PDB entry 6ZHB | electron crystallography, 3.25 A resolution | chains B and D of the 4 polymer chains in the assembly

== Chain B (and D) ==
Molecule: Insulin
From: Bos taurus
Notes: chain D of this document is another copy of the same molecule, construct and numbering; everything in this record applies to it too
UniProtKB: P01317 (INS_BOVIN); residues 1-30 here correspond to UniProt positions 25-54 (UniProt number = residue number + 24)
Amino-acid sequence (30 residues; numbered 1 to 30; the number before each row is that of its first residue):
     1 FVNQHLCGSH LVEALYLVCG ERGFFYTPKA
Unresolved in the structure: 29-30 (chain D: 1)
Reported in the primary citation:
  - Zn2+ coordination: His-10

== Interface between chain B and chain D ==
Residue-residue contacts (23):
  Gly-8(B) with Tyr-16(D)
  Ser-9(B) with Glu-13(D); Tyr-16(D)
  Val-12(B) with Val-12(D)
  Glu-13(B) with Glu-13(D)
  Tyr-16(B) with Gly-8(D); Ser-9(D); Val-12(D), hydrophobic; Tyr-26(D), hydrophobic
  Gly-20(B) with Tyr-26(D); Pro-28(D)
  Glu-21(B) with Pro-28(D); Lys-29(D)
  Gly-23(B) with Tyr-26(D)
  Phe-24(B) with Phe-24(D), hydrophobic; Phe-25(D); Tyr-26(D), hydrogen bond (backbone-backbone)
  Phe-25(B) with Phe-25(D), hydrophobic
  Tyr-26(B) with Tyr-16(D); Gly-20(D); Gly-23(D); Phe-24(D), hydrogen bond (backbone-backbone)
  Pro-28(B) with Glu-21(D)
Also at the interface, not in a pair above, chain B (13 interface residues in all): Arg-22
Also at the interface, not in a pair above, chain D (14 interface residues in all): Thr-27

== Summary ==
The interface between chain B and chain D involves 13 residues on one side and 14 on the other, with 2
hydrogen bonds. The hydrogen-bonded pair Phe-24(B)/Tyr-26(D) is a backbone contact. From the paper: Zn2+
coordination by His-10(B).
Chain B and chain D are both Insulin (Bos taurus); the structure, 3D electron diffraction structure of bovine
insulin, was determined by electron crystallography.
